PDB entry 8H6U | X-ray diffraction, 2.78 A resolution | chains A and B of the 4 polymer chains in the assembly

# Chain A (and B)
Protein: Presilphiperfolan-8-beta-ol synthase
Source organism: Botrytis cinerea
Notes: EC 4.2.3.74; chain B of this document is another copy of the same molecule, construct and numbering; everything in this record applies to it too
Reference sequence: Q6WP50 (BOT2_BOTFU); residues 1-360 here correspond to UniProt positions 40-399 (UniProt number = residue number + 39)
Chain sequence (366 residues; row label = number of the first residue in the row; numbers below 1 keep their minus sign (Gly-5 is residue -5)):
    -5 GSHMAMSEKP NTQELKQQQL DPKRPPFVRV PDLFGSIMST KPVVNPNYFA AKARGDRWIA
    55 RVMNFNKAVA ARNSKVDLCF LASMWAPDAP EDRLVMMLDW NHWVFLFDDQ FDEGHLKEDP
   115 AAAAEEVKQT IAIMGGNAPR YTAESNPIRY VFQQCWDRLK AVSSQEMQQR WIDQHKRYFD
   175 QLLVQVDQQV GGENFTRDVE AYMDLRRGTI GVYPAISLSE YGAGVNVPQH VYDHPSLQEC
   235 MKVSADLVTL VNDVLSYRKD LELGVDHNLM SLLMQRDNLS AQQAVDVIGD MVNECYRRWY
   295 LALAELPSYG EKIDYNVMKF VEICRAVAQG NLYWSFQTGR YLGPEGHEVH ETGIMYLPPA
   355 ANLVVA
Disordered / not traced: -5 to 17, 356-360 (chain B: -5 to 16, 354-360)
Construct notes: expression tag (-5 to 0)
Bound ions: Mg2+ site 1: Asp102, Asp106 (together with pyrophosphate); Mg2+ site 2: Asp106 (together with pyrophosphate); Mg2+ site 3: Asn246, Ser250 (together with pyrophosphate)
Small-molecule neighbours:
  - N-benzyl-N,N-diethylethanaminium (BTM): Leu75, Trp79, Trp94, Val98, Phe99, Asp102, Thr203, Ile204, Gly205, Val206, Ala209, Val242, Asn246, Val321, Asn325, Tyr335
  - pyrophosphate (POP): Phe99, Asp102, Asp106, Arg200, Thr203, Ile204, Asn246, Ser250, Lys253, Arg334, Tyr335

# How chain A and chain B interact
Pairs across the interface - 38 pairs, chain A then chain B:
  Asp26(A) with Gly304(B); Glu305(B), hydrogen bond (side chain-backbone)
  Phe28(A) with Glu305(B)
  Gly29(A) with Asp308(B)
  Ser30(A) with Ser302(B); Asp308(B), hydrogen bond (backbone-side chain); Met312(B)
  Ser33(A) with Glu305(B); Asp308(B), hydrogen bond (side chain-backbone); Tyr309(B), hydrogen bond (side chain-backbone); Met312(B)
  Lys35(A) with Tyr309(B)
  Arg291(A) with Ala298(B), hydrogen bond (side chain-backbone); Glu299(B), salt bridge
  Tyr294(A) with Tyr294(B); Leu297(B); Ala298(B); Met312(B)
  Leu295(A) with Leu295(B), hydrophobic
  Leu297(A) with Tyr294(B), hydrophobic
  Ala298(A) with Tyr294(B); Leu295(B), hydrophobic
  Glu299(A) with Arg291(B), salt bridge
  Gly304(A) with Asp26(B)
  Glu305(A) with Asp26(B), hydrogen bond (backbone-side chain); Phe28(B); Ser33(B); Tyr327(B); His344(B), salt bridge
  Asp308(A) with Gly29(B); Ser30(B), hydrogen bond (side chain-backbone); Ser33(B), hydrogen bond (backbone-side chain)
  Tyr309(A) with Ser33(B), hydrogen bond (backbone-side chain); Lys35(B)
  Met312(A) with Ser30(B); Ser33(B)
  Tyr327(A) with Glu305(B)
  His344(A) with Glu305(B), salt bridge
Also at the interface, not in a pair above, chain A (23 interface residues in all): Ile31, Thr34, Asn287, Ser302
Also at the interface, not in a pair above, chain B (22 interface residues in all): Thr34, Asn287

# Summary
23 residues of chain A and 22 residues of chain B are in contact; the contacts include 9 hydrogen bonds and 4
salt bridges. Polar pairs include Arg291(A)-Glu299(B), Glu305(A)-His344(B) and Asp26(A)-Glu305(B). Bound to
chain A: pyrophosphate and N-benzyl-N,N-diethylethanaminium.
Chain A and chain B are both Presilphiperfolan-8-beta-ol synthase (Botrytis cinerea); the structure, Class I
sesquiterpene synthase BCBOT2 (complex), was determined by X-ray diffraction together with 8H6Q and 8H72 from
the same study.
